PDB entry 9MR7 | electron microscopy, 3.56 A resolution | chains C and D of the 12 polymer chains in the assembly

# Chain C
Protein: Pertussis toxin subunit 3
Source organism: Bordetella pertussis
UniProt: P04979 (TOX3_BORPE); residues 1-199 here correspond to UniProt positions 29-227 (UniProt number = residue number + 28)
Chain sequence (199 residues; each row starts with the number of its first residue):
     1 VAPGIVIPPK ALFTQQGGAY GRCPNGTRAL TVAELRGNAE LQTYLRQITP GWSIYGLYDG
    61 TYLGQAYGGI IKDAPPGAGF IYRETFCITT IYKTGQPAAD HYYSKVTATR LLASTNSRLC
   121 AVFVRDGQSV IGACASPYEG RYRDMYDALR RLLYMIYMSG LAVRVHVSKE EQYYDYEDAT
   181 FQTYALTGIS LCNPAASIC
Unresolved in the structure: 1-2
Cystine bridges: Cys23-Cys87, Cys120-Cys134, Cys192-Cys199

# Chain D
Protein: Pertussis toxin subunit 4
Source organism: Bordetella pertussis
UniProt: P0A3R5 (TOX4_BORPE); residues 1-110 here correspond to UniProt positions 43-152 (UniProt number = residue number + 42)
Chain sequence (110 residues; each row starts with the number of its first residue):
     1 DVPYVLVKTN MVVTSVAMKP YEVTPTRMLV CGIAAKLGAA ASSPDAHVPF CFGKDLKRPG
    61 SSPMEVMLRA VFMQQRPLRM FLGPKQLTFE GKPALELIRM VECSGKQDCP
Cystine bridges: Cys31-Cys51, Cys103-Cys109

# How chain C and chain D interact
Contacting residue pairs (16; chain C residue first):
  Met145(C) - Pro20(D)  hydrophobic
  Met145(C) - Met28(D)  hydrophobic
  Ala148(C) - Met18(D)  hydrophobic
  Ala148(C) - Met28(D)  hydrophobic
  Arg151(C) - Ser61(D)
  Arg164(C) - Glu90(D)  salt bridge
  Thr187(C) - Pro20(D)
  Gly188(C) - Met18(D)
  Ile189(C) - Ala17(D)
  Ile189(C) - Met18(D)  hydrogen bond (backbone-backbone)
  Ser190(C) - Ala17(D)
  Ser190(C) - Glu90(D)  hydrogen bond
  Leu191(C) - Ser15(D)
  Leu191(C) - Val16(D)  hydrogen bond (backbone-backbone)
  Asn193(C) - Ser15(D)
  Ile198(C) - Glu90(D)
Interface residues without a listed pair, chain C (18 interface residues in all): Asp144, Asp147, Leu152, Met155, His166, Cys192, Ala196
Interface residues without a listed pair, chain D (16 interface residues in all): Thr14, Ile33, Leu56, Gly60, Arg69, Phe72, Met73, Lys92

# Summary
18 residues of chain C face 16 of chain D across their interface; the contacts include 3 hydrogen bonds and 1
salt bridge. Polar contacts include Arg164(C)-Glu90(D), Ser190(C)-Glu90(D) and Ile189(C)-Met18(D).
Here chain C is Pertussis toxin subunit 3 and chain D is Pertussis toxin subunit 4, both from Bordetella
pertussis. Entry 9MR7 (Genetiocally detoxified pertussis toxin in complex with hu1B7 Fab and hu11E6 Fab) was
determined by electron microscopy.
